1LTS - chains F and C of the 7 polymer chains in the assembly; structure by X-ray diffraction, 1.95 A resolution.

[Chain F]
Molecule: Heat-labile enterotoxin, subunit B
From: Escherichia coli
UniProt: P32890 (ELBP_ECOLI); residues 1-103 here correspond to UniProt positions 22-124 (UniProt number = residue number + 21)
Sequence (103 residues; each row starts with the number of its first residue):
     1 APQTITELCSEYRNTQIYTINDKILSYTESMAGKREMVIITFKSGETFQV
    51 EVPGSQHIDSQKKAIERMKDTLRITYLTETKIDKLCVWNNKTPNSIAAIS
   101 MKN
Cystine bridges: C9-C86

[Chain C]
Molecule: Heat-labile enterotoxin, subunit A
From: Escherichia coli
UniProt: P06717 (ELAP_ECOLI); residues 196-236 here correspond to UniProt positions 214-254 (UniProt number = residue number + 18)
Sequence (41 residues; row label = number of the first residue in the row):
   196 GDTCNEETQNLSTIYLREYQSKVKRQIFSDYQSEVDIYNRI

[Chain F / chain C interface]
Contacting residue pairs (14):
  K62(F) - Y233(C)
  E66(F) - I232(C)
  E66(F) - Y233(C)
  D70(F) - E229(C)
  R73(F) - Q227(C)
  R73(F) - E229(C)  salt bridge
  I74(F) - Q227(C)
  Y76(F) - R220(C)  hydrogen bond (backbone-side chain)
  L77(F) - R220(C)  hydrogen bond (backbone-side chain)
  T78(F) - R220(C)
  T78(F) - Q221(C)  hydrogen bond (backbone-side chain)
  T78(F) - S224(C)
  E79(F) - K217(C)  salt bridge
  E79(F) - R220(C)
Also at the interface, not in a pair above, chain F (10 interface residues in all): K63
Also at the interface, not in a pair above, chain C (9 interface residues in all): V230

[Overview]
The interface between chain F and chain C involves 10 residues on one side and 9 on the other, with 3 hydrogen
bonds and 2 salt bridges. Polar contacts include R73(F)-E229(C), E79(F)-K217(C) and Y76(F)-R220(C).
Chain F is Heat-labile enterotoxin, subunit B and chain C is Heat-labile enterotoxin, subunit A, both from
Escherichia coli; the structure, Refined structure of E. coli heat labile enterotoxin, a close relative of
cholera toxin, was determined by X-ray diffraction.
